5MV3 - chains A and X of the 3 polymer chains in the assembly; structure by X-ray diffraction, 2.95 A resolution.

[Chain A]
Name: heavy chain of ACC1 Fab fragment
Organism: Mus musculus
Notes: antibody fragment or engineered binder
Amino-acid sequence (218 residues; numbered 1 to 218; the number before each row is that of its first residue):
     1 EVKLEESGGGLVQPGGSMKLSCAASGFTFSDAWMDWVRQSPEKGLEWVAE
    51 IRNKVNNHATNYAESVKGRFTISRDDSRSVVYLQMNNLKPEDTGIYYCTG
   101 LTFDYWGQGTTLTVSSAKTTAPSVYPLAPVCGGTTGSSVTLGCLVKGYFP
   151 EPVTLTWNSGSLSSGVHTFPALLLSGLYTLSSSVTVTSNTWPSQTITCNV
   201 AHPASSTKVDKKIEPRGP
Not modelled in the structure: 133-134
Disulfides: Cys22-Cys98, Cys143-Cys198

[Chain X]
Name: synthetic peptide containing the CII583-591 epitope of collagen type II, Collagen alpha-1(II) chain
Reference sequence: P28481 (CO2A1_MOUSE); residues 13-26 here correspond to UniProt positions 783-796 (UniProt number = residue number + 770)
Amino-acid sequence (30 residues; each row starts with the number of its first residue):
     1 GPPGPPGPPGPPGGRGLTGPIGPPGPPGPP
Not modelled in the structure: 1-9, 24-30
Modified positions: Pro3, Pro6, Pro9, Pro12, Pro24, Pro27, Pro30 (4-hydroxyproline; HYP)

[Interface between chain A and chain X]
Residue-residue contacts (16):
  Asp31(A) - Gly14(X)
  Ala32(A) - Gly14(X)
  Trp33(A) - Gly14(X)  hydrogen bond (backbone-backbone)
  Trp33(A) - Arg15(X)
  Leu101(A) - Gly13(X)
  Leu101(A) - Gly14(X)
  Leu101(A) - Arg15(X)
  Leu101(A) - Gly16(X)
  Leu101(A) - Thr18(X)  hydrogen bond (backbone-side chain)
  Thr102(A) - Arg15(X)  hydrogen bond (side chain-backbone)
  Thr102(A) - Thr18(X)
  Thr102(A) - Gly19(X)
  Phe103(A) - Thr18(X)  hydrogen bond (backbone-side chain)
  Asp104(A) - Gly16(X)
  Asp104(A) - Leu17(X)  hydrogen bond (side chain-backbone)
  Asp104(A) - Thr18(X)  hydrogen bond
Interface residues without a listed pair, chain X (8 interface residues in all): Pro20

[In short]
7 residues of chain A face 8 of chain X across their interface, with 6 hydrogen bonds. Polar contacts include
Leu101(A)-Thr18(X), Thr102(A)-Arg15(X) and Phe103(A)-Thr18(X).
Chain A is heavy chain of ACC1 Fab fragment (Mus musculus) and chain X is synthetic peptide containing the
CII583-591 epitope of collagen type II, Collagen alpha-1(II) chain; the structure, ACC1 Fab fragment in
complex with CII583-591 (CG10), was determined by X-ray diffraction, deposited together with 5MU0, 5MU2, 5MUB
and 5MV4.
